Entry 6R25 (electron microscopy, 4.61 A resolution (low resolution: residue-level contacts below are approximate; hydrogen-bond / salt-bridge calls are withheld)); this record covers chains H and I of the 13 polymer chains in the assembly.

# Chain H
Name: H2B
From: Xenopus laevis
Chain sequence (126 residues; numbered -3 to 122; the number before each row is that of its first residue; numbers below 1 keep their minus sign (Met-3 is residue -3)):
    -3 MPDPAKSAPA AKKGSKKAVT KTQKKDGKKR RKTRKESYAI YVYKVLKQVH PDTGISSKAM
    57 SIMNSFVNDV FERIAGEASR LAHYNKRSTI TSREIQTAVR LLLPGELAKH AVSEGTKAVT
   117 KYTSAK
Disordered / not traced: -3 to 23, 122

# Chain I
Molecule: 147-nt DNA strand
Sequence (147 nucleotides; numbered -73 to 73; the number before each row is that of its first residue; numbers below 1 keep their minus sign (DA-73 is residue -73)):
   -73 ATCGGATGTA TATATCTGAC ACGTGCCTGG AGACTAGGGA GTAATCCCCT TGGCGGTTAA
   -13 AACGCGGGGG ACAGCGCGTA CGTGCGTTTA AGCGGTGCTA GAGCTGTCTA CGACCAATTG
    47 AGCGGCCTCG GCACCGGGAT TCTCGAT

# How chain H and chain I interact
Contacting residue pairs - 11 pairs, chain H then chain I:
  Lys24(H) - DC-26(I)
  Lys28(H) - DG50(I)
  Lys28(H) - DG51(I)
  Arg30(H) - DC49(I)
  Lys31(H) - DC49(I)
  Lys31(H) - DG50(I)
  Glu32(H) - DC49(I)
  Ser33(H) - DC49(I)
  Ile36(H) - DG48(I)
  Ile36(H) - DC49(I)
  Tyr37(H) - DG48(I)
Also at the interface, not in a pair above, chain H (9 interface residues in all): Thr29

# Summary
Chain H and chain I form an interface of 9 and 5 residues respectively.
Chain H is H2B (Xenopus laevis) and chain I is a 147-nt DNA strand; the structure, Structure of
LSD2/NPAC-linker/nucleosome core particle complex: Class 3, was determined by electron microscopy (same
publication as 6R1T and 6R1U).
